9QQT - chains A and B of the 6 polymer chains in the assembly; structure by X-ray diffraction, 0.98 A resolution.

# Chain A
Molecule: Methyl-coenzyme M reductase subunit alpha
Organism: Candidatus Methanoperedens sp
Notes: EC 2.8.4.1
UniProtKB: A0A822J3V5 (A0A822J3V5_9EURY); numbering as in UniProt (aligned over 1-566)
Sequence (566 residues; row label = number of the first residue in the row):
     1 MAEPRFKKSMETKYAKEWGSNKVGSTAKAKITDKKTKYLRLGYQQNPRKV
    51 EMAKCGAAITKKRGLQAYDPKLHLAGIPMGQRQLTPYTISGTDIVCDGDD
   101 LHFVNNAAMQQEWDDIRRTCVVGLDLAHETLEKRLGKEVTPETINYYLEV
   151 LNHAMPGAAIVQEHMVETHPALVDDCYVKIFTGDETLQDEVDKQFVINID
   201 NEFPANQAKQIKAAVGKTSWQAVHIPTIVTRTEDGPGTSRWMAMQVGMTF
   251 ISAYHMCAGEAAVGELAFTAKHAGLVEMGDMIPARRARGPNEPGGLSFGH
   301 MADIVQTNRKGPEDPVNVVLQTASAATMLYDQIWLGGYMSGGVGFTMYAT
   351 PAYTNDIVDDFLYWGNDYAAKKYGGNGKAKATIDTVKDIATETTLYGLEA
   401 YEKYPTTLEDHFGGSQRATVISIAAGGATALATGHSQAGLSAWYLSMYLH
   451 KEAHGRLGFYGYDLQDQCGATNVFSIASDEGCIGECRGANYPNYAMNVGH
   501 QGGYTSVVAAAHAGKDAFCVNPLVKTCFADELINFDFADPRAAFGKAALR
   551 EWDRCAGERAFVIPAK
Not modelled in the structure: 1, 566
Modified positions: Cys55 (S-hydroxycysteine; CSO); His272 (N1-methylated histidine; MHS); Arg286 (5-methyl-arginine; AGM); Trp443 (6-hydroxytryptophan; TRX); Gly461 (thioglycin; GL3); Asp466 (didehydroaspartate; DYA); Cys468 (S-methylcysteine; SMC)
Bound ions: factor 430 Ni: Gln162 (together with 1-thioethanesulfonic acid, SHT); K+: Thr230, Arg231, Glu233 (shared with 3 residues of chain D)
Residues lining bound ligands:
  - 1-thioethanesulfonic acid / SHT / Coenzyme B, molecule 1: Arg240, Lys271, His272
  - 1-thioethanesulfonic acid / SHT / Coenzyme B, molecule 2: Arg285, Arg286, Leu335, Met339, Ser340, Phe345, Tyr348, Phe459, Tyr460, Gly461, Met496, Asn497, Val498
  - factor 430 (F43), molecule 1: Ala159, Ile160, Val161, Gln162, Met165, Val166, Met244, Gln245, Met248, Ile251, Ala258, Gly259
  - factor 430 (F43), molecule 2: Gly341, Gly342, Val343, Gly344, Phe345, Thr346, Met347, Tyr348, Phe412, Gly413, Gln416, Gly458, Phe459

# Chain B
Molecule: Methyl-coenzyme M reductase subunit beta
Organism: Candidatus Methanoperedens sp
Notes: EC 2.8.4.1
UniProtKB: A0A822J4Y5 (A0A822J4Y5_9EURY); residues 1-434 here = UniProt positions 1-434
Sequence (434 residues; row label = number of the first residue in the row):
     1 MADTIDLYSDRGAKLKSGVDINDISPMRNAAIKSIVTGIKRTAAVDLAGI
    51 EKTLATSAIGGKGRKIPGREMKLDIVKNAAAIQKAVNELVQVDSGDDTVV
   101 KALNGGKQLIVQVPSVRIDVAAEYVSSLTCTASAVTQALVSQFNIGMFDA
   151 PTIKSAVWGQYPQTLDMVGGNVKSIVDIPQKDEGFGYTLRNVMANHLAAT
   201 CKKSAMNTAALCSILENTGVFEMGDAIGNQTRHRLLAFSHQGLNANNLVY
   251 GTTKALGKTGTIGSAVHACVEKAIADKVISADKKFASGYTTYKTNDVGKW
   301 NAYCAAGTLVATLINCGAQRAPQSVSAVLLYFNDLIEKETSLPGCDFGKV
   351 QGAAVGFSFFSHSIYGGGGPGVFNGNHVVTRHSKGLAVPCVAAAVALDAG
   401 VQIYSPEKTSGLVGDVFSSVDEFREPIKAVAGAV
Not modelled in the structure: 1
Residues lining bound ligands:
  - 1-thioethanesulfonic acid / SHT / Coenzyme B: Phe359, Phe360, Ser363, Tyr365, Gly366, Gly367, His377, Val378, Val379
  - factor 430 (F43): Ser363, Ile364, Tyr365

# Chain A / chain B interface
Residue-residue contacts - 53 pairs, chain A then chain B:
  Pro283(A) - Asp182(B)
  Pro283(A) - Glu183(B)
  Ala284(A) - Gln180(B)
  Ala284(A) - Lys181(B)
  Arg285(A) - Glu183(B)
  Arg285(A) - His377(B)  hydrogen bond
  Arg285(A) - Val378(B)
  Arg286(A) - Glu183(B)
  Arg286(A) - Val378(B)
  Phe345(A) - Tyr365(B)  hydrophobic
  Lys451(A) - Asp334(B)  salt bridge
  Lys451(A) - Gln351(B)
  Glu452(A) - Lys338(B)  salt bridge
  Phe459(A) - Phe359(B)  hydrophobic
  Tyr460(A) - Val355(B)
  Tyr460(A) - Ser358(B)
  Tyr460(A) - Phe359(B)  hydrophobic
  Tyr460(A) - His362(B)
  Gly461(A) - Val355(B)
  Gly461(A) - Phe359(B)
  Asp463(A) - Val355(B)
  Leu464(A) - Gly352(B)
  Leu464(A) - Val355(B)
  Leu464(A) - Gly356(B)
  Leu464(A) - Val379(B)
  Leu464(A) - His382(B)
  Gln467(A) - Gly348(B)
  Gln467(A) - Gln351(B)
  Gln467(A) - Gly352(B)
  Cys468(A) - Gly348(B)
  Cys468(A) - Lys349(B)
  Cys468(A) - His382(B)
  Thr471(A) - Phe347(B)
  Thr471(A) - Lys349(B)
  Asn472(A) - Lys349(B)
  Ala477(A) - Asp225(B)
  Ser478(A) - Met223(B)  hydrogen bond (side chain-backbone)
  Ser478(A) - Asp225(B)  hydrogen bond
  Asp479(A) - Tyr187(B)  hydrogen bond
  Asp479(A) - Met223(B)
  Asp479(A) - Arg381(B)  salt bridge
  Asp479(A) - Lys384(B)  salt bridge
  Glu480(A) - Lys349(B)  salt bridge
  Glu480(A) - Lys384(B)  salt bridge
  Pro492(A) - Arg381(B)
  Pro492(A) - His382(B)
  Asn493(A) - His382(B)  hydrogen bond
  Ala495(A) - Val378(B)  hydrophobic
  Met496(A) - Phe360(B)  hydrophobic
  Met496(A) - Val378(B)
  Met496(A) - Val379(B)  hydrophobic
  Met496(A) - His382(B)
  Asn497(A) - Phe359(B)
Other interface residues (no listed pair), chain A (27 interface residues in all): Ser340, Tyr462
Other interface residues (no listed pair), chain B (30 interface residues in all): Asp346, Ala353, Asn374

# Summary
Chain A and chain B form an interface of 27 and 30 residues respectively; the contacts include 5 hydrogen
bonds and 6 salt bridges. Among the polar pairs are Lys451(A)-Asp334(B), Glu452(A)-Lys338(B) and
Asp479(A)-Arg381(B).
Chain A is Methyl-coenzyme M reductase subunit alpha and chain B is Methyl-coenzyme M reductase subunit beta,
both from Candidatus Methanoperedens sp; the structure, Methyl-coenzyme M reductase of ANME-2d Candidatus
Methanoperedens Vercelli Strain 1 from a bioreactor enrichment culture, was determined by X-ray diffraction,
deposited together with 9QM5, 9QR1 and 9QR3.
